7WUJ - chains B and S of the 6 polymer chains in the assembly; structure by electron microscopy, 3.30 A resolution.

Chain B:
Molecule: Guanine nucleotide-binding protein G(I)/G(S)/G(T) subunit beta-1
Source organism: Homo sapiens
UniProt: P62873 (GBB1_HUMAN); residues 2-340 here = UniProt positions 2-340
Amino-acid sequence (358 residues; numbered -17 to 340; the number before each row is that of its first residue; numbers below 1 keep their minus sign (Met-17 is residue -17)):
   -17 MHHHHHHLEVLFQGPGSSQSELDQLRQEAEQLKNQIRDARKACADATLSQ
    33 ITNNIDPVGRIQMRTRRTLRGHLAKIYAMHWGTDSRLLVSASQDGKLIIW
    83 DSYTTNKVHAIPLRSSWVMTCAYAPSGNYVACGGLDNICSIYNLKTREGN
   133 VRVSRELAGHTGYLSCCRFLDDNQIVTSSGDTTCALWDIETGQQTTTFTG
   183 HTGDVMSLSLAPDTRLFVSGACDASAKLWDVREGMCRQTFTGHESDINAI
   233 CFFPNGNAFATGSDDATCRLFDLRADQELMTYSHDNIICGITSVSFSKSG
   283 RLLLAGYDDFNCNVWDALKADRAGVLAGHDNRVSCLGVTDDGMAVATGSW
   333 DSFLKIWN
Not modelled in the structure: -17 to 6
Construct notes: expression tag (-17 to 1)
Curated features (UniProtKB/Swiss-Prot):
  - modified residue: Ser2 (N-acetylserine), His266 (Phosphohistidine)
  - natural variant: Leu30 (L30F: In MRD42; uncertain significance), Arg52 (R52G: In MRD42), Gly64 (G64V: In MRD42), Asp76 (D76E: In MRD42; D76G: In MRD42), Gly77 (G77S: In MRD42), Lys78 (K78R: In MRD42), Ile80 (I80N: In MRD42; I80T: In MRD42), His91 (H91R: In MRD42; uncertain significance), Ala92 (A92T: In MRD42), Pro94 (P94S: In MRD42), Leu95 (L95P: In MRD42), Arg96 (R96L: In MRD42), 5 further natural variant entries in UniProt

Chain S:
Molecule: scFv16
Source organism: synthetic construct
Notes: antibody fragment or engineered binder
Amino-acid sequence (250 residues; numbered 1 to 250; the number before each row is that of its first residue):
     1 DVQLVESGGGLVQPGGSRKLSCSASGFAFSSFGMHWVRQAPEKGLEWVAY
    51 ISSGSGTIYYADTVKGRFTISRDDPKNTLFLQMTSLRSEDTAMYYCVRSI
   101 YYYGSSPFDFWGQGTTLTVSSGGGGSGGGGSGGGGSDIVMTQATSSVPVT
   151 PGESVSISCRSSKSLLHSNGNTYLYWFLQRPGQSPQLLIYRMSNLASGVP
   201 DRFSGSGSGTAFTLTISRLEAEDVGVYYCMQHLEYPLTFGAGTKLELKGS
Not modelled in the structure: 1, 121-136, 146-150, 191-192, 247-250
Cystine bridges: Cys22-Cys96, Cys159-Cys229

Chain B / chain S interface:
Residue-residue contacts (16; chain B residue first):
  Arg68(B) - Tyr103(S)
  Leu69(B) - Tyr103(S)  hydrophobic
  Asp83(B) - Tyr103(S)
  Val90(B) - Tyr102(S)  hydrophobic
  Val90(B) - Tyr103(S)
  His91(B) - Tyr102(S)
  Lys127(B) - Tyr102(S)
  Lys127(B) - Gly104(S)  hydrogen bond (side chain-backbone)
  Arg129(B) - Val2(S)
  Arg129(B) - Arg98(S)  hydrogen bond (backbone-side chain)
  Glu130(B) - Gly26(S)
  Glu130(B) - Phe27(S)
  Gly131(B) - Phe27(S)
  Gly131(B) - Ala28(S)
  Gly131(B) - Phe32(S)
  Asn132(B) - Ala28(S)
Other interface residues (no listed pair), chain B (11 interface residues in all): Leu126
Other interface residues (no listed pair), chain S (12 interface residues in all): Ser31, Ile100, Ser105

Summary:
11 residues of chain B face 12 of chain S across their interface, with 2 hydrogen bonds. Polar pairs include
Lys127(B)-Gly104(S) and Arg129(B)-Arg98(S).
Here chain B is Guanine nucleotide-binding protein G(I)/G(S)/G(T) subunit beta-1 (Homo sapiens) and chain S is
scFv16 (synthetic construct). Entry 7WUJ (Tethered peptide activation mechanism of adhesion GPCRs ADGRG2 and
ADGRG4) was determined by electron microscopy, deposited together with 7WUI and 7WUQ.
